1LFV - chains A and B; structure by X-ray diffraction, 2.80 A resolution.

Chain A:
Molecule: Hemoglobin alpha chain
From: Homo sapiens
UniProt: P69905 (HBA_HUMAN); numbering as in UniProt (aligned over 1-141)
Chain sequence (141 residues; numbered 1 to 141; the number before each row is that of its first residue):
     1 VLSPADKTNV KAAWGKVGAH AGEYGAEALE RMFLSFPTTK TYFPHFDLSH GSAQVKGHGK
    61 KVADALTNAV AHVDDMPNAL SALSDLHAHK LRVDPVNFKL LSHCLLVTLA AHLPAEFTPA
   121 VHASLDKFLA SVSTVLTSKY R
Ion coordination: heme Fe near His87 (its only coordinating residue here)
Small-molecule neighbours: heme (HEM): Met32, Thr39, Tyr42, Phe43, His45, Phe46, His58, Lys61, Val62, Ala65, Leu66, Leu83, Leu86, His87, Leu91, Val93, Asn97, Phe98, Leu101, Leu136
UniProt features mapped onto this chain:
  - site: Lys61 (Not glycated)
  - natural variant: Asp6 (A6D: In J-Toronto; this construct carries the variant), Ala13 (A13D: In J-Paris 1/J-Aljezur), Glu27 (A27E: In Shenyang; this construct carries the variant), Lys61 (K61N: In Zambia; deletion: In Clinic), Asp64 (A64D: In Pontoise; this construct carries the variant), Asp75 (D75A: In Lille; D75G: In Chapel Hill; D75N: In G-Pest), Ala111 (A111D: In Petah Tikva)

Chain B:
Molecule: Hemoglobin beta chain
From: Homo sapiens
UniProt: P68871 (HBB_HUMAN); numbering as in UniProt (aligned over 1-146)
Chain sequence (146 residues; numbered 1 to 146; the number before each row is that of its first residue):
     1 VHLTPEEKSA VTALWGKVNV DEVGGEALGR LLVVYPWTQR FFESFGDLST PDAVMGNPKV
    61 KAHGKKVLGA FSDGLAHLDN LKGTFATLSE LHCDKLHVDP ENFRLLGNVL VCVLAHHFGK
   121 EFTPPVQAAY QKVVAGVANA LAHKYH
Ion coordination: heme Fe near His92 (its only coordinating residue here)
Small-molecule neighbours: heme (HEM): Thr38, Phe41, Phe42, His63, Lys66, Val67, Ala70, Phe71, Leu88, Leu91, His92, Leu96, Val98, Asn102, Phe103, Leu106, Leu141
UniProt features mapped onto this chain:
  - natural variant: Leu3 (H3L: In Graz; this construct carries the variant), Glu7 (E7A: In G-Makassar; E7K: In Hb C; E7Q: In Machida; E7V: In SKCA), Lys8 (E8K: In G-Siriraj; this construct carries the variant), Val11 (A11V: In Iraq-Halabja; this construct carries the variant), Gly16 (W16G: In Randwick; this construct carries the variant), Val23 (E23V: In D-Granada; this construct carries the variant), Gly24 (V24G: In Miyashiro; this construct carries the variant), Gly25 (G25D: In Moscva; G25R: In Riverdale-Bronx; G25V: In Savannah), Leu32 (L32P: In Yokohama), Val33 (L33V: In Muscat; this construct carries the variant), Arg40 (Q40R: In Tianshui; this construct carries the variant), Phe42 (F42Y: In Mequon; deletion: In Bruxelles), 11 further natural variant entries in UniProt

How chain A and chain B interact:
Contacting residue pairs (31; chain A residue first):
  Arg31(A) with Phe122(B), hydrogen bond (side chain-backbone); Thr123(B); Pro124(B); Gln127(B), hydrogen bond
  Leu34(A) with Pro124(B), hydrophobic; Pro125(B); Ala128(B)
  Ser35(A) with Gln127(B), hydrogen bond; Ala128(B), hydrogen bond (side chain-backbone); Gln131(B)
  His103(A) with Asn108(B), hydrogen bond (side chain-backbone); Cys112(B); Gln131(B)
  Cys104(A) with Gln127(B)
  Val107(A) with Cys112(B), hydrophobic; Ala115(B); Gln127(B)
  Ala110(A) with Ala115(B); His116(B)
  Ala111(A) with Ala115(B); Gly119(B)
  His112(A) with Lys120(B)
  Pro114(A) with His116(B), hydrogen bond (backbone-side chain)
  Phe117(A) with Arg30(B), hydrogen bond (backbone-side chain)
  Pro119(A) with Arg30(B); Val33(B); Met55(B), hydrophobic
  His122(A) with Arg30(B), hydrogen bond; Val34(B)
  Ala123(A) with Val34(B), hydrophobic
  Asp126(A) with Tyr35(B), hydrogen bond
Other interface residues (no listed pair), chain A (19 interface residues in all): Glu30, Phe36, Leu106, Thr118
Other interface residues (no listed pair), chain B (19 interface residues in all): Val111

Overview:
Chain A and chain B each contribute 19 residues to their interface; the contacts include 9 hydrogen bonds.
Polar pairs include Arg31(A)-Phe122(B), Arg31(A)-Gln127(B) and Ser35(A)-Gln127(B). Bound to chain A: heme.
Ligands of chain B: heme.
Here chain A is Hemoglobin alpha chain and chain B is Hemoglobin beta chain, both from Homo sapiens. Entry
1LFV (Oxy hemoglobin (88% relative humidity)) was determined by X-ray diffraction together with 1JY7, 1LFL,
1LFQ, 1LFT, 1LFY and 1LFZ from the same study.
